PDB entry 1YDP | X-ray diffraction, 1.90 A resolution | chains A and P of the 3 polymer chains in the assembly

# Chain A
Protein: MHC class I antigen
Source organism: Homo sapiens
Notes: fragment: HLA-G heavy chain
UniProt: P17693 (HLAG_HUMAN); residues 2-276 here correspond to UniProt positions 26-300 (UniProt number = residue number + 24)
Sequence (275 residues; numbered 2 to 276; the number before each row is that of its first residue):
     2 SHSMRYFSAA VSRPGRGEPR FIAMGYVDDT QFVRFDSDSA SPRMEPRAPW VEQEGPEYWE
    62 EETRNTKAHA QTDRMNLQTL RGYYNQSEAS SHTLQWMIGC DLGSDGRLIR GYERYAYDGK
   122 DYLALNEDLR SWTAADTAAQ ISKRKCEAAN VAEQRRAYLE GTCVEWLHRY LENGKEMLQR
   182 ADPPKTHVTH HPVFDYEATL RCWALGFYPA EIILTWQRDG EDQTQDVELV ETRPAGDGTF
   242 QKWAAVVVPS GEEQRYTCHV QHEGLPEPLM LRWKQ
Differences from the reference sequence: engineered mutation S42 (Cys66 in P17693)
UniProt features mapped onto this chain:
  - region: K275, Q276 (Connecting peptide)
  - binding site (a peptide antigen): Y7, H70, N77, Y84, S143, K146, Q155, R156, Y159, Y171
  - glycosylation: N86 (N-linked (GlcNAc...) asparagine)
Disulfides: C101-C164, C203-C259
Bound ions: Co2+: H169, D196 (together with chloride ion) (shared with 1 residue of chain B)
What the authors report for this chain:
  - specificity-determining residues: S9, L81, I99, R156, W167
  - mutagenesis - C42S: increased expression (proposed by the authors, not directly observed)

# Chain P
Protein: histone 2a peptide
Sequence (9 residues; each row starts with the number of its first residue):
     1 RIIPRHLQL

# Interface between chain A and chain P
Residue-residue contacts (43; chain A residue first):
  Y7(A) - R1(P)  hydrogen bond (side chain-backbone)
  Y7(A) - I2(P)  hydrogen bond (side chain-backbone)
  S9(A) - H6(P)
  Y59(A) - R1(P)
  E62(A) - R1(P)  salt bridge
  E63(A) - R1(P)  salt bridge
  E63(A) - I2(P)  hydrogen bond (side chain-backbone)
  N66(A) - P4(P)
  T67(A) - I2(P)
  H70(A) - I2(P)
  H70(A) - I3(P)  hydrogen bond (side chain-backbone)
  H70(A) - P4(P)  hydrogen bond (side chain-backbone)
  H70(A) - R5(P)
  H70(A) - H6(P)  hydrogen bond
  T73(A) - H6(P)
  T73(A) - L7(P)
  T73(A) - Q8(P)
  D74(A) - H6(P)  salt bridge
  N77(A) - H6(P)
  N77(A) - L7(P)  hydrogen bond (side chain-backbone)
  N77(A) - Q8(P)
  N77(A) - L9(P)  hydrogen bond (side chain-backbone)
  T80(A) - L9(P)
  Y84(A) - L9(P)  hydrogen bond (side chain-backbone)
  W97(A) - I3(P)  hydrophobic
  W97(A) - H6(P)
  E114(A) - L7(P)
  Y116(A) - H6(P)
  Y116(A) - L7(P)
  W133(A) - L7(P)  hydrophobic
  S143(A) - L9(P)  hydrogen bond (side chain-backbone)
  K146(A) - Q8(P)
  K146(A) - L9(P)  hydrogen bond (side chain-backbone)
  Q155(A) - R5(P)  hydrogen bond
  R156(A) - I3(P)
  R156(A) - R5(P)  hydrogen bond (side chain-backbone)
  R156(A) - L7(P)
  Y159(A) - R1(P)  hydrogen bond (side chain-backbone)
  Y159(A) - I2(P)
  Y159(A) - I3(P)
  T163(A) - R1(P)
  W167(A) - R1(P)
  Y171(A) - R1(P)  hydrogen bond (side chain-backbone)
Interface residues without a listed pair, chain A (34 interface residues in all): M5, M45, L81, L95, I99, Y123, L124, C147, V152
Interface features reported in the paper:
  - pairs named by the authors: Y7(A)-R1(P) (hydrogen bond), Y7(A)-I2(P) (hydrophobic contact), S9(A)-H6(P) (water-mediated contact), M45(A)-I2(P) (hydrophobic contact), Y59(A)-R1(P) (hydrophobic contact), E62(A)-R1(P) (salt bridge), E63(A)-I2(P) (hydrogen bond), E63(A)-R1(P) (salt bridge), T67(A)-I2(P) (hydrophobic contact), H70(A)-P4(P) (hydrogen bond), H70(A)-I2(P) (hydrophobic contact), H70(A)-H6(P) (hydrogen bond), T73(A)-L9(P) (water-mediated contact), D74(A)-H6(P) (hydrogen bond), N77(A)-L9(P) (water-mediated contact), N77(A)-L7(P) (hydrogen bond), T80(A)-L9(P) (water-mediated contact), L81(A)-L9(P) (hydrophobic contact), Y84(A)-L9(P) (hydrogen bond), L95(A)-H6(P) (water-mediated contact), L95(A)-L9(P) (hydrophobic contact), W97(A)-I2(P) (hydrophobic contact), W97(A)-H6(P) (hydrophobic contact), W97(A)-I3(P) (hydrophobic contact), I99(A)-I3(P) (hydrophobic contact), Y116(A)-H6(P) (water-mediated contact), Y116(A)-L7(P) (hydrophobic contact), Y116(A)-L9(P) (hydrophobic contact), Y123(A)-L9(P) (hydrophobic contact), L124(A)-L9(P) (hydrophobic contact), W133(A)-L7(P) (hydrophobic contact), S143(A)-L9(P) (hydrogen bond), K146(A)-L9(P) (hydrogen bond), C147(A)-L7(P) (hydrophobic contact), V152(A)-L7(P) (hydrophobic contact), R156(A)-H6(P) (water-mediated contact), R156(A)-L7(P) (hydrophobic contact), Y159(A)-R1(P) (hydrogen bond), Y159(A)-I3(P) (hydrophobic contact), W167(A)-R1(P) (hydrophobic contact), Y171(A)-R1(P) (hydrogen bond)

# Summary
The interface between chain A and chain P involves 34 residues on one side and 9 on the other, with 15
hydrogen bonds and 3 salt bridges. Polar contacts include E62(A)-R1(P), E63(A)-R1(P) and D74(A)-H6(P). The
authors report hydrogen bonds between Y7(A) and R1(P), E63(A) and I2(P) and H70(A) and P4(P) among others;
hydrophobic contacts between Y7(A) and I2(P), M45(A) and I2(P) and Y59(A) and R1(P) among others;
water-mediated contacts between S9(A) and H6(P), T73(A) and L9(P) and N77(A) and L9(P) among others. The paper
reports that C42S of chain A increases expression; specificity determinants S9(A), L81(A) and I99(A) among
others.
Chain A is MHC class I antigen (Homo sapiens) and chain P is histone 2a peptide; the structure, 1.9A crystal
structure of HLA-G, was determined by X-ray diffraction.
